5JNE - chains B and D of the 4 polymer chains in the assembly; structure by X-ray diffraction, 2.85 A resolution.

# Chain B
Protein: SUMO-conjugating enzyme UBC9
Source organism: Saccharomyces cerevisiae (strain ATCC 204508 / S288c)
Notes: EC 6.3.2.-
UniProt: P50623 (UBC9_YEAST); numbering as in UniProt (aligned over 1-157)
Chain sequence (160 residues; numbered -2 to 157; the number before each row is that of its first residue; numbers below 1 keep their minus sign (Gly-2 is residue -2)):
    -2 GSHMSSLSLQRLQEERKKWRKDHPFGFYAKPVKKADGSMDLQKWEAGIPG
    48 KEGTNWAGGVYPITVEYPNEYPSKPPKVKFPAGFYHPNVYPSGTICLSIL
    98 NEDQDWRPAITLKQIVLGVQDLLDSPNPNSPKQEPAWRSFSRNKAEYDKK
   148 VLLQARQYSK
Unresolved in the structure: -2 to -1, 157
Construct notes: expression tag (-2 to 0); engineered mutation Ser5 (Cys in P50623), Lys129 (Ala in P50623), Arg153 (Lys in P50623)
Covalently attached groups: ethane-1,2-dithiol (6LN) linked to Cys93
Residues lining bound ligands: ethane-1,2-dithiol (6LN): Leu94, Ser95, Asn98, Gln101
Reported in the primary citation:
  - mutagenesis - Y87A: abolished catalytic activity on Lys127
  - mutagenesis - N98A, N124A, S127A, S127D: decreased catalytic activity on Lys164
  - binding site for ethane-1,2-dithiol: Cys93
  - catalytic residues: Cys93 (citing earlier work)

# Chain D
Protein: Proliferating cell nuclear antigen
Source organism: Saccharomyces cerevisiae (strain ATCC 204508 / S288c)
UniProt: P15873 (PCNA_YEAST); residues 1-258 here = UniProt positions 1-258
Chain sequence (258 residues; each row starts with the number of its first residue):
     1 MLEAKFEEASLFKRIIDGFKDCVQLVNFQCKEDGIIAQAVDDSRVLLVSL
    51 EIGVEAFQEYRCDHPVTLGMDLTSLSDILREGNNTDTLTLIADNTPDSII
   101 LLFEDTKKDDIAEYSLKLMDIDADFLGIEELQYDSTLSLPSSEFSKIVRD
   151 LSQLSDSINIMITCETIKFVADGDIGSGSVIIKPFVDMEHPETSIKLEMD
   201 QPVDLTFGAKYLLDIIKGSSLSDRVGIRLSSEAPALFQFDLKSGFLQFFL
   251 APKFNDEE
Unresolved in the structure: 255-258
Construct notes: engineered mutation Asp77 (Lys in P15873), Glu81 (Cys in P15873), Asp110 (Arg in P15873), Gly127 (Lys in P15873), Cys164 (Lys in P15873)
Reported in the primary citation:
  - mutagenesis - E165A: unchanged catalytic activity on Lys164

# Interface between chain B and chain D
Residue-residue contacts - 12 pairs, chain B then chain D:
  Tyr87(B) with Lys183(D)
  Pro88(B) with Lys183(D)
  Pro125(B) with Lys168(D), hydrogen bond (backbone-side chain)
  Asn126(B) with Met161(D); Thr163(D)
  Ser127(B) with Thr163(D); Thr166(D), hydrogen bond
  Pro128(B) with Ile181(D), hydrophobic
  Lys129(B) with Thr166(D); Lys183(D), hydrogen bond (backbone-side chain)
  Trp134(B) with Lys168(D); Ile181(D)
Other interface residues (no listed pair), chain B (9 interface residues in all): Gln101
Other interface residues (no listed pair), chain D (8 interface residues in all): Cys164, Ser179

# Summary
Chain B and chain D form an interface of 9 and 8 residues respectively; the contacts include 3 hydrogen bonds.
Polar pairs include Pro125(B)-Lys168(D), Ser127(B)-Thr166(D) and Lys129(B)-Lys183(D). From the paper: the
catalytic residue Cys93(B); N98A, N124A and S127A of chain B, among others, reduce catalytic activity on
Lys164; 6 substitutions were tested in all.
Here chain B is SUMO-conjugating enzyme UBC9 and chain D is Proliferating cell nuclear antigen, both from
Saccharomyces cerevisiae (strain ATCC 204508 / S288c). Entry 5JNE (E2-SUMO-Siz1 E3-SUMO-PCNA complex) was
determined by X-ray diffraction.
